PDB entry 8EYR | electron microscopy, 4.00 A resolution | chains B and D of the 4 polymer chains in the assembly

# Chain B
Protein: Insulin-like growth factor 1 receptor
Organism: Mus musculus
Notes: EC 2.7.10.1
UniProtKB: Q60751 (IGF1R_MOUSE); the construct has insertions or renumbered stretches relative to UniProt, so the offset changes along the chain: 1-674 = UniProt 31-704; 679-1266 = UniProt 705-1292
Sequence (1266 residues; each row starts with the number of its first residue):
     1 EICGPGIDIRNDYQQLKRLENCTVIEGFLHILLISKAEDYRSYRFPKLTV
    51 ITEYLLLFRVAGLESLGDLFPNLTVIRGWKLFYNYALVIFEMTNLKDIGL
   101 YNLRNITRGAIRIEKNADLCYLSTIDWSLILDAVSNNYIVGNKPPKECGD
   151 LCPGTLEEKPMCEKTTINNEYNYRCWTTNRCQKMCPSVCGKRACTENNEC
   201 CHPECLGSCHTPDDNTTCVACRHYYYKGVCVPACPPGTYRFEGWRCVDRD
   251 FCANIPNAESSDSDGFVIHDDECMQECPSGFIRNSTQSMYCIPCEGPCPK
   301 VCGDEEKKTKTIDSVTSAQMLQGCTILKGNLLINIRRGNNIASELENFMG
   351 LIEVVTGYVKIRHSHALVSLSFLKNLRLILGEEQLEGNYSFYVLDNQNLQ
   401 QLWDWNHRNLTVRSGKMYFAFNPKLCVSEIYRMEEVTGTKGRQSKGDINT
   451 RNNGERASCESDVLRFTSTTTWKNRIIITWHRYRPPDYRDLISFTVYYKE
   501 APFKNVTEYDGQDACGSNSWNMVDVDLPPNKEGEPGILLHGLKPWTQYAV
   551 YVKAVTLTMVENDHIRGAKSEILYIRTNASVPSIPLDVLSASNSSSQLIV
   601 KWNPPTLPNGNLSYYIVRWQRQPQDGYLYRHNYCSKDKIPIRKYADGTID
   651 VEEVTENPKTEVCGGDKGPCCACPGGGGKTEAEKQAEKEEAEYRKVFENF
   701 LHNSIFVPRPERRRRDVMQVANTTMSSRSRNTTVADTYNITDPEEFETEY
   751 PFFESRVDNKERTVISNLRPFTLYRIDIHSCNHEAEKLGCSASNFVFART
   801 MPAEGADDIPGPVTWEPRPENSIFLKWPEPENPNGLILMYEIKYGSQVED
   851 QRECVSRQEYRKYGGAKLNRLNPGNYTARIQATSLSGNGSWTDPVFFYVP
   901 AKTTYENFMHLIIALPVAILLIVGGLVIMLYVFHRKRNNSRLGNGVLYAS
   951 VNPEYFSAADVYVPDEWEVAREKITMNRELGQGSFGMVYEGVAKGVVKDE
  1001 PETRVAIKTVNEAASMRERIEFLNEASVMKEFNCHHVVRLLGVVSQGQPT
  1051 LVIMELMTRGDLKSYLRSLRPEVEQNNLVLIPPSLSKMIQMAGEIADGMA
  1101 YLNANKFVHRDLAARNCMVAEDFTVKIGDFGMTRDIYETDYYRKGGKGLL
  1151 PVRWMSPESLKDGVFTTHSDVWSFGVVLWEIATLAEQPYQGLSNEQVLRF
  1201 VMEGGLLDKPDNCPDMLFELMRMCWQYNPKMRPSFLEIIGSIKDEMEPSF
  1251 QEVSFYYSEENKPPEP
Disordered / not traced: 154-161, 190-192, 261-264, 295-300, 511-514, 636-678, 711-749, 902-1266
Construct notes: insertion (675-678)
UniProt features mapped onto this chain:
  - motif: Asn952 to Tyr955 (IRS1- and SHC1-binding)
  - active site: Asp1111 (Proton acceptor)
  - binding site (ATP): Leu980 to Val988, Lys1008
  - modified residue: Tyr955 (Phosphotyrosine), Tyr1137 (Phosphotyrosine), Tyr1141 (Phosphotyrosine), Tyr1142 (Phosphotyrosine), Ser1254 (Phosphoserine), Ser1258 (Phosphoserine)
  - glycosylation (N-linked (GlcNAc...) asparagine): Asn21, Asn72, Asn105, Asn215, Asn284, Asn388, Asn409, Asn505, Asn578, Asn593, Asn611, Asn722, Asn731, Asn739, Asn875, Asn888
  - cross-link (Glycyl lysine isopeptide (Lys-Gly)): Lys1144 (interchain with G-Cter in ubiquitin), Lys1147 (interchain with G-Cter in ubiquitin)
Disulfides: Cys3-Cys22, Cys120-Cys148, Cys152-Cys175, Cys162-Cys181, Cys185-Cys194, Cys189-Cys200, Cys201-Cys209, Cys205-Cys218, Cys221-Cys230, Cys234-Cys246, Cys252-Cys273, Cys302-Cys324, Cys781-Cys790

# Chain D
Protein: Insulin-like growth factor I
Organism: Homo sapiens
UniProtKB: P05019 (IGF1_HUMAN); residues -47 to 147 here correspond to UniProt positions 1-195 (UniProt number = residue number + 48)
Sequence (195 residues; each row starts with the number of its first residue; numbers below 1 keep their minus sign (Met-47 is residue -47)):
   -47 MGKISSLPTQLFKCCFCDFLKVKMHTMSSSHLFYLALCLLTFTSSATAGP
     3 ETLCGAELVDALQFVCGDRGFYFNKPTGYGSSSRRAPQTGIVDECCFRSC
    53 DLRRLEMYCAPLKPAKSARSVRAQRHTDMPKTQKYQPPSTNKNTKSQRRK
   103 GWPKTHPGGEQKEGTEASLQIRGKKKEQRREIGSRNAECRGKKGK
Disordered / not traced: -47 to 3, 39-40, 64-147
Disulfides: Cys6-Cys48, Cys18-Cys61, Cys47-Cys52

# Chain B / chain D interface
Contacting residue pairs (32):
  Pro486(B) - Thr4(D)  hydrogen bond (backbone-side chain)
  Asp487(B) - Cys6(D)
  Asp487(B) - Cys48(D)  hydrogen bond
  Tyr488(B) - Cys6(D)
  Tyr488(B) - Ala8(D)
  Tyr488(B) - Glu9(D)
  Arg489(B) - Cys6(D)  hydrogen bond (side chain-backbone)
  Arg489(B) - Gly7(D)
  Arg489(B) - Ala8(D)
  Lys695(B) - Cys6(D)
  Asn699(B) - Val44(D)
  His702(B) - Gly7(D)
  Asn703(B) - Thr41(D)
  Asn703(B) - Gly42(D)
  Asn703(B) - Ile43(D)  hydrogen bond (side chain-backbone)
  Asn703(B) - Val44(D)
  Ile705(B) - Phe25(D)
  Phe706(B) - Val11(D)  hydrophobic
  Phe706(B) - Phe23(D)  hydrophobic
  Val707(B) - Tyr24(D)
  Val707(B) - Phe25(D)  hydrophobic
  Val707(B) - Asn26(D)
  Val707(B) - Arg36(D)
  Val707(B) - Tyr60(D)
  Pro708(B) - Tyr24(D)
  Pro708(B) - Met59(D)  hydrophobic
  Pro708(B) - Tyr60(D)
  Arg709(B) - Tyr24(D)
  Arg709(B) - Glu58(D)
  Arg709(B) - Met59(D)  hydrogen bond (side chain-backbone)
  Arg709(B) - Cys61(D)  hydrogen bond (side chain-backbone)
  Pro710(B) - Tyr24(D)
Also at the interface, not in a pair above, chain B (16 interface residues in all): Arg484, Phe700
Also at the interface, not in a pair above, chain D (24 interface residues in all): Arg21, Ala38, Asp45, Pro63

# Overview
16 residues of chain B and 24 residues of chain D are in contact; the contacts include 6 hydrogen bonds. Polar
pairs include Pro486(B)-Thr4(D), Asp487(B)-Cys48(D) and Arg489(B)-Cys6(D). From UniProt: active-site residue
Asp1111(B) and 10 ATP-binding residues on chain B.
Here chain B is Insulin-like growth factor 1 receptor (Mus musculus) and chain D is Insulin-like growth factor
I (Homo sapiens). Entry 8EYR (Cryo-EM structure of two IGF1 bound full-length mouse IGF1R mutant (four glycine
residues inserted in the ...) was determined by electron microscopy, deposited together with 8EYX, 8EYY and
8EZ0.
